Entry 3EFK (X-ray diffraction, 2.20 A resolution); this record covers chains A and B.

# Chain A (and B)
Protein: Hepatocyte growth factor receptor
Source organism: Homo sapiens
Notes: EC 2.7.10.1; fragment: c-Met kinase domain; chain B of this document is another copy of the same molecule, construct and numbering; everything in this record applies to it too
UniProt: P08581 (MET_HUMAN); residue numbers follow UniProt; this construct covers 1048-1351
Sequence (310 residues; row label = number of the first residue in the row):
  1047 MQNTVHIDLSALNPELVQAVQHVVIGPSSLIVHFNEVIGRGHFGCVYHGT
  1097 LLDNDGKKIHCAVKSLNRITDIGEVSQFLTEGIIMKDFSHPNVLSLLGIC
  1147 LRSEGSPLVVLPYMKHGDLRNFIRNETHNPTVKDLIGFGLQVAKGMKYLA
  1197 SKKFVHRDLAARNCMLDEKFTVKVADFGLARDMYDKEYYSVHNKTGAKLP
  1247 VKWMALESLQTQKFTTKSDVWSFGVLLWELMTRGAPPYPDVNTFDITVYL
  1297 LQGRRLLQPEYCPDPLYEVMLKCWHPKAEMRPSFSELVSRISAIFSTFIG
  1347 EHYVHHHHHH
Unresolved in the structure: 1047-1053, 1224-1245, 1352-1356 (chain B: 1047-1053, 1113-1116, 1224-1245, 1352-1356)
Construct notes: initiating methionine (1047); engineered mutation Leu1272 (Val in P08581); expression tag (1352-1356)
Swiss-Prot annotation at these positions:
  - active site: Asp1204 (Proton acceptor)
  - binding site (ATP): Ile1084 to Val1092, Lys1110
  - modified residue: Tyr1230 (Phosphotyrosine), Tyr1234 (Phosphotyrosine), Tyr1235 (Phosphotyrosine), Thr1289 (Phosphothreonine), Tyr1349 (Phosphotyrosine)
  - natural variant: Val1092 (V1092I: In RCCP), His1094 (H1094L: In RCCP; H1094R: In RCCP; H1094Y: In RCCP), His1106 (H1106D: In RCCP), Met1131 (M1131T: In RCCP), Thr1173 (T1173I: In HCC), Val1188 (V1188L: In RCCP), Leu1195 (L1195V: In RCCP), Val1220 (V1220I: In RCCP), Asp1228 (D1228H: In RCCP; D1228N: In RCCP), Tyr1230 (Y1230C: In RCCP; Y1230D: In RCCP; Y1230H: In RCCP), Tyr1234 (Y1234C: In DA11), Lys1244 (K1244R: In HCC), 2 further natural variant entries in UniProt
  - mutagenesis: Tyr1234 (Y1234F: Complete loss of kinase activity and of ligand-induced ubiquitination. Alters interaction with PTPN1 and PTPN2. Loss of interaction with PTPN1 and PTPN2; when associated with F-1235), Tyr1235 (Y1235F: Complete loss of kinase activity. Alters interaction with PTPN1 and PTPN2. Loss of interaction with PTPN1 and PTPN2; when associated with F-1234), Tyr1313 (Y1313F: No effect on ligand-induced CBL-mediated ubiquitination; when associated with F-1349, F-1356 and F-1365), Tyr1349 (Y1349F: No effect on ligand-induced CBL-mediated ubiquitination; when associated with F-1313, F-1356 and F-1365)
Residues lining bound ligands: MT4 (5-{4-[(6,7-dimethoxyquinolin-4-yl)oxy]-3-fluorophenyl}-2-[(4-fluorophenyl)amino]-3-methylpyrimidin-4(3H)-one): Ile1084, Gly1085, Arg1086, Phe1089, Val1092, Ala1108, Lys1110, Phe1124, Glu1127, Gly1128, Met1131, Leu1140, Leu1142, Ile1145, Val1155, Leu1157, Pro1158, Tyr1159, Met1160, Lys1161, Gly1163, Met1211, Ala1221, Asp1222, Phe1223

# Chain A / chain B interface
Residue-residue contacts (35):
  Asn1059(A) - Ile1129(B)
  Asn1059(A) - Asp1133(B)
  Glu1061(A) - Ala1065(B)
  Glu1061(A) - His1068(B)  salt bridge
  Ala1065(A) - Glu1061(B)
  Ala1065(A) - Leu1062(B)
  His1068(A) - Glu1061(B)  salt bridge
  Asp1117(A) - Lys1199(B)
  Asp1117(A) - Val1201(B)
  Asp1117(A) - Arg1203(B)  salt bridge
  Ile1118(A) - Lys1198(B)
  Ile1118(A) - Lys1199(B)  hydrogen bond (backbone-backbone)
  Ile1118(A) - Phe1200(B)  hydrophobic
  Glu1120(A) - Arg1203(B)
  Ser1122(A) - Thr1126(B)
  Ser1122(A) - Ile1130(B)
  Gln1123(A) - Gln1123(B)  hydrogen bond
  Gln1123(A) - Thr1126(B)
  Gln1123(A) - Glu1127(B)
  Gln1123(A) - Ile1130(B)
  Thr1126(A) - Ser1122(B)
  Thr1126(A) - Gln1123(B)
  Thr1126(A) - Thr1126(B)
  Glu1127(A) - Gln1123(B)
  Ile1129(A) - Asn1059(B)
  Ile1130(A) - Ile1118(B)
  Ile1130(A) - Gly1119(B)
  Ile1130(A) - Ser1122(B)
  Asp1133(A) - Asn1059(B)
  Lys1198(A) - Ile1118(B)
  Lys1199(A) - Asp1117(B)
  Lys1199(A) - Ile1118(B)  hydrogen bond (backbone-backbone)
  Phe1200(A) - Ile1118(B)  hydrophobic
  Val1201(A) - Asp1117(B)
  Arg1203(A) - Asp1117(B)  salt bridge
Other interface residues (no listed pair), chain A (22 interface residues in all): Leu1062, Thr1116, Gly1119
Other interface residues (no listed pair), chain B (22 interface residues in all): Glu1120, Phe1134

# Overview
The chain A/chain B interface involves 22 residues from each chain, with 3 hydrogen bonds and 4 salt bridges.
Among the polar pairs are Glu1061(A)-His1068(B), Asp1117(A)-Arg1203(B) and Gln1123(A)-Gln1123(B). Ligands of
chain A: compound MT4.
Both chains are Hepatocyte growth factor receptor (Homo sapiens). Entry 3EFK (Structure of c-Met with
pyrimidone inhibitor 50) was determined by X-ray diffraction, deposited together with 3EFJ.
